PDB entry 3GLC | X-ray diffraction, 2.50 A resolution | chains C and I of the 10 polymer chains in the assembly

# Chain C (and I)
Name: Aldolase lsrF
From: Escherichia coli
Notes: EC 4.1.2.-; fragment: Uncharacterized aldolase LsrF; chain I of this document is another copy of the same molecule, construct and numbering; everything in this record applies to it too
Reference sequence: P76143 (LSRF_ECOLI); residues 1-291 here = UniProt positions 1-291
Sequence (295 residues; row label = number of the first residue in the row; numbers below 1 keep their minus sign (Gly-3 is residue -3)):
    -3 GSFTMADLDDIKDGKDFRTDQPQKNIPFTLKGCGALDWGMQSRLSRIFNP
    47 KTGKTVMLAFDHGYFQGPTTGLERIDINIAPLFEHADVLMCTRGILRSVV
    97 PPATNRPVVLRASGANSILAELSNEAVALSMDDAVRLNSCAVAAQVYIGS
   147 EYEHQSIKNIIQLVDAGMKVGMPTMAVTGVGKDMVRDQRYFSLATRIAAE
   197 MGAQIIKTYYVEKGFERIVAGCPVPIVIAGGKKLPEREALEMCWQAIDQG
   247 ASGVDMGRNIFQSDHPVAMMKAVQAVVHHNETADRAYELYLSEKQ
Disordered / not traced: -3 to 9, 177-180, 290-291
Construct notes: expression tag (-3 to 0)
Swiss-Prot annotation at these positions:
  - active site: Lys203 (Schiff-base intermediate with substrate)
  - mutagenesis: Asp57 (D57A: No activity), Lys203 (K203A: No activity), Asp251 (D251A: No activity)
What the authors report for this chain:
  - binding site for ribose-5-phosphate: His58, Gly226, Arg254
  - catalytic residues: Asp57, Lys203 (by similarity / conservation)
  - catalytic residues: Asp251 (proposed by the authors, not directly observed)

# How chain C and chain I interact
Residue-residue contacts (79):
  Lys11(C) - Pro64(I)  hydrogen bond (side chain-backbone)
  Lys11(C) - Thr66(I)
  Lys11(C) - Glu69(I)
  Asp12(C) - Glu69(I)  hydrogen bond (backbone-side chain)
  Phe13(C) - Pro64(I)  hydrophobic
  Phe13(C) - Glu69(I)
  Phe13(C) - Arg70(I)  hydrogen bond (backbone-side chain)
  Arg14(C) - Arg70(I)  hydrogen bond (backbone-side chain)
  Arg14(C) - Ile73(I)
  Gln17(C) - Arg70(I)  hydrogen bond (backbone-side chain)
  Pro18(C) - Arg70(I)
  Gln19(C) - Arg70(I)
  Gln19(C) - Asp72(I)
  Gln19(C) - Val95(I)
  Ile22(C) - Pro97(I)  hydrophobic
  Asp33(C) - Arg93(I)  salt bridge
  Asp33(C) - Arg132(I)
  Trp34(C) - Leu92(I)  hydrogen bond (side chain-backbone)
  Trp34(C) - Arg93(I)
  Trp34(C) - Val96(I)  hydrogen bond (side chain-backbone)
  Trp34(C) - Pro97(I)
  Trp34(C) - Pro98(I)
  Trp34(C) - Leu133(I)
  Gly35(C) - Arg132(I)
  Gly35(C) - Leu133(I)
  Gln37(C) - Pro98(I)
  Ser38(C) - Asn134(I)
  Arg39(C) - Val131(I)  hydrogen bond (side chain-backbone)
  Arg39(C) - Arg132(I)
  Arg39(C) - Asn134(I)  hydrogen bond
  Ser41(C) - Pro98(I)
  Ser41(C) - Ala99(I)
  Ser41(C) - Asn101(I)  hydrogen bond (backbone-side chain)
  Arg42(C) - Arg42(I)
  Arg42(C) - Asn101(I)
  Pro46(C) - Ala99(I)
  Pro64(C) - Lys11(I)  hydrogen bond (backbone-side chain)
  Pro64(C) - Phe13(I)  hydrophobic
  Thr66(C) - Lys11(I)
  Glu69(C) - Lys11(I)
  Glu69(C) - Asp12(I)  hydrogen bond (side chain-backbone)
  Arg70(C) - Phe13(I)  hydrogen bond (side chain-backbone)
  Arg70(C) - Arg14(I)  hydrogen bond (side chain-backbone)
  Arg70(C) - Gln17(I)  hydrogen bond (side chain-backbone)
  Arg70(C) - Pro18(I)
  Arg70(C) - Gln19(I)
  Asp72(C) - Gln19(I)
  Ile73(C) - Arg14(I)
  Ile73(C) - Gln17(I)
  Leu92(C) - Trp34(I)  hydrogen bond (backbone-side chain)
  Arg93(C) - Asp33(I)  salt bridge
  Arg93(C) - Trp34(I)
  Val95(C) - Gln19(I)
  Val96(C) - Trp34(I)  hydrogen bond (backbone-side chain)
  Pro97(C) - Ile22(I)  hydrophobic
  Pro98(C) - Trp34(I)
  Pro98(C) - Gln37(I)
  Pro98(C) - Ser41(I)
  Ala99(C) - Ser41(I)
  Ala99(C) - Pro46(I)
  Asn101(C) - Ser41(I)
  Asn101(C) - Arg42(I)
  Val131(C) - Arg39(I)  hydrogen bond (backbone-side chain)
  Val131(C) - Val131(I)  hydrophobic
  Val131(C) - Val166(I)
  Arg132(C) - Asp33(I)
  Arg132(C) - Gly35(I)
  Arg132(C) - Arg39(I)
  Arg132(C) - Lys165(I)  hydrogen bond (side chain-backbone)
  Arg132(C) - Val166(I)
  Leu133(C) - Trp34(I)
  Leu133(C) - Gly35(I)
  Asn134(C) - Gly35(I)
  Asn134(C) - Ser38(I)
  Asn134(C) - Arg39(I)  hydrogen bond
  Asn134(C) - Asn134(I)
  Lys165(C) - Arg132(I)  hydrogen bond (backbone-side chain)
  Val166(C) - Val131(I)
  Val166(C) - Arg132(I)
Other interface residues (no listed pair), chain C (46 interface residues in all): Gly10, Lys20, Phe24, Met36, Thr65, Ser94, Val104, Asp128, Gly167
Other interface residues (no listed pair), chain I (46 interface residues in all): Gly10, Lys20, Phe24, Met36, Thr65, Ser94, Val104, Asp128, Gly167

# Summary
The chain C/chain I interface involves 46 residues from each chain, with 21 hydrogen bonds and 2 salt bridges.
Polar pairs include Asp33(C)-Arg93(I), Lys11(C)-Pro64(I) and Asp12(C)-Glu69(I). UniProt lists active-site
residue Lys203(C) and 3 mutagenesis sites on chain C. From the paper: catalytic residues Asp57(C), Lys203(C)
and Asp251(C); a binding site for ribose-5-phosphate at His58(C), Gly226(C) and Arg254(C).
Both chains are Aldolase lsrF (Escherichia coli). Entry 3GLC (Crystal Structure of E. coli LsrF in complex
with Ribose-5-phosphate) was determined by X-ray diffraction, deposited together with 3GKF and 3GND.
